Entry 8STH (X-ray diffraction, 1.97 A resolution); this record covers chain A.

[Chain A]
Name: Stimulator of interferon genes protein
From: Homo sapiens
Notes: fragment: Cyclic dinucleotide-binding domain
UniProt: Q86WV6 (STING_HUMAN); residues 153-339 here = UniProt positions 153-339
Sequence (187 residues; each row starts with the number of its first residue):
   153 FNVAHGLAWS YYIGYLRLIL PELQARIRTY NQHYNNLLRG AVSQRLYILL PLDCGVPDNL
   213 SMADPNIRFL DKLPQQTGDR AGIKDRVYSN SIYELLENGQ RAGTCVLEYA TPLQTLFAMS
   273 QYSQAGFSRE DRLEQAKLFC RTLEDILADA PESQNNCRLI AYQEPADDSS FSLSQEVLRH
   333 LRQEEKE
Not modelled in the structure: 187-191, 229-237
Construct notes: variant Arg232 (His in Q86WV6)
Swiss-Prot annotation at these positions:
  - binding site (2',3'-cGAMP): Ser162, Tyr167, Arg238, Thr263
  - binding site (3',3'-c-di-GMP): Ser162, Tyr167, Arg238 to Ser241, Thr263
  - binding site (2',3'-cUAMP): Tyr167, Arg238, Thr263
  - modified residue: Thr229 (Phosphothreonine), Ser241 (Phosphoserine)
  - cross-link (Glycyl lysine isopeptide (Lys-Gly)): Lys236 (interchain with G-Cter in ubiquitin), Lys338 (interchain with G-Cter in SUMO)
  - natural variant: Asn154 (N154S: In SAVI), Val155 (V155M: In SAVI), Arg284 (R284S: Found in a 9-month-old patient who died following a fever and severe neck abscess without indication of any severe bacterial infection)
  - mutagenesis: Phe153 (F153A: Partially constitutively active mutant that promotes the production of type I interferon in absence of cGAMP ligand), Gly158 (G158A: Constitutively active mutant that promotes the production of type I interferon in absence of cGAMP ligand; G158E: Abolished homodimerization and activation ...), Ser162 (S162A: Slight decrease in c-di-GMP-binding. Renders the enzyme sensitive to 5,6-dimethylxanthenone 4-acetic acid (DMXAA) drug, leading to activation of the STING1 pathway ...), Gly166 (G166S: Slight decrease in c-di-GMP-binding), Arg178 to Arg180 (Abolishes the endoplasmic reticulum location), Gly230 (G230I: Renders the enzyme sensitive to 5,6-dimethylxanthenone 4-acetic acid (DMXAA) drug, leading to activation of the STING1 pathway), Lys236 (K236R: Loss of deubiquitination by USP44), Arg238 to Tyr240 (Strong decrease in cGAMP-binding without affecting interaction with TBK1. Abolished ability to induce autophagy), Arg238 (R238A: Abolished cGAMP-binding. Abolished ability to induce autophagy), Tyr240 (Y240A: Abolished cGAMP-binding; Y240S: Strong decrease in c-di-GMP-binding), Asn242 (N242A: Strong decrease in c-di-GMP and cGAMP-binding), Glu260 (E260A: Strong decrease in c-di-GMP and cGAMP-binding), 9 further mutagenesis entries in UniProt
Small-molecule neighbours: WWU (1-[(2E)-4-{5-carbamoyl-2-[(4-ethyl-2-methyl-1,3-oxazole-5-carbonyl)amino]-7-(3-hydroxypropoxy)-1H-benzimidazol-1-yl}but-2-en-1-yl]-2-[(4-ethyl-2-methyl-1,3-oxazole-5-carbonyl)amino]-7-methoxy-1H-benzimidazole-5-carboxamide): Leu159, Ser162, Tyr163, Gly166, Tyr167, Arg238, Val239, Tyr240, Ser241, Asn242, Glu260, Thr263, Pro264

[Summary]
Bound to chain A: compound WWU. Curated annotation (UniProt) lists 4 residues binding 2',3'-cGAMP, 7 residues
binding 3',3'-c-di-GMP, 3 residues binding 2',3'-cUAMP and 28 mutagenesis sites.
Chain A is Stimulator of interferon genes protein (Homo sapiens); the structure, human STING with diABZI
agonist 15, was determined by X-ray diffraction, deposited together with 8STI.
